PDB entry 7XK3 | electron microscopy, 3.10 A resolution | chains B and C of the 6 polymer chains in the assembly

== Chain B ==
Molecule: Na(+)-translocating NADH-quinone reductase subunit B
Source organism: Vibrio cholerae O395
Notes: EC 7.2.1.1
Reference sequence: A5F5X0 (NQRB_VIBC3); numbering as in UniProt (aligned over 1-415)
Amino-acid sequence (415 residues; numbered 1 to 415; the number before each row is that of its first residue):
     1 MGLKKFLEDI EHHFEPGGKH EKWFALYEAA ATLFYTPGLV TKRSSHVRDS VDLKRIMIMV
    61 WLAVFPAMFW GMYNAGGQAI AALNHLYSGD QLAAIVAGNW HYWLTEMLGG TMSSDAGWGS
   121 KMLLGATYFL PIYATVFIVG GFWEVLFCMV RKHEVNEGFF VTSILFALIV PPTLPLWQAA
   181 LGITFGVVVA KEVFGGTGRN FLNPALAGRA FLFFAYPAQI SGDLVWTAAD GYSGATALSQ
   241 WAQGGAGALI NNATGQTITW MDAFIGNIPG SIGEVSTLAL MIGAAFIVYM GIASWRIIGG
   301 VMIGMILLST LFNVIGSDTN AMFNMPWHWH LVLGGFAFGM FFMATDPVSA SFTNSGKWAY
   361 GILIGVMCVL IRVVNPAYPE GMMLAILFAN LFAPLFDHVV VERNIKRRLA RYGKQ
Disordered / not traced: 1-26, 414-415
Curated features (UniProtKB/Swiss-Prot):
  - modified residue: Thr236 (FMN phosphoryl threonine)
  - mutagenesis: Phe185 (F185A: Decreases riboflavin content), Trp226 (W226L: Decreases riboflavin content)
Covalent attachments: flavin mononucleotide (FMN) linked to Thr236
Residues lining bound ligands:
  - FMN (flavin mononucleotide), molecule 1: Ile169, Leu206, Arg209, Phe213, Trp226, Ala237, Leu238, Ser239, Gly270, Ser271, Glu274, Gly334, Gly335, Phe338, Gly339, Met343, Pro379, Glu380, Gly381, Met382, Met383, Leu384
  - FMN, molecule 2: Phe213, Phe214, Pro217, Ser221, Gly222, Asp223, Ala377, Tyr378, Pro379
  - riboflavin (RBF): Ile56, Met57, Val60, Gly158, Val161, Thr162, Leu165, Lys191, Gly196, Thr197, Gly198, Asn200, Asn203, Pro204, Ala205, Ile292, Ala293, Phe342, Met343, Thr345, Asp346, Pro347, Val348, Ser349
From the paper describing this entry:
  - binding site for riboflavin: Thr162, Asn200, Asn203, Asp346
  - conformationally variable residues (loop rearrangement): Gly266 to Ser276
  - mutagenesis - E157A: decreased catalytic activity

== Chain C ==
Molecule: Na(+)-translocating NADH-quinone reductase subunit C
Source organism: Vibrio cholerae O395
Notes: EC 7.2.1.1
Reference sequence: A5F5Y7 (NQRC_VIBC3); residues 1-257 here = UniProt positions 1-257
Amino-acid sequence (257 residues; numbered 1 to 257; the number before each row is that of its first residue):
     1 MASNNDSIKK TLFVVIALSL VCSIIVSAAA VGLRDKQKEN AALDKQSKIL QVAGIEAKGS
    61 KQIVELFNKS IEPRLVDFNT GDFVEGDAAN YDQRKAAKEA SESIKLTAEQ DKAKIQRRAN
   121 VGVVYLVKDG DKTSKVILPV HGNGLWSMMY AFVAVETDGN TVSGLTYYEQ GETPGLGGEV
   181 ENPAWRAQWV GKKLFDENHK PAIKIVKGGA PQGSEHGVDG LSGATLTSNG VQNTFDFWLG
   241 DMGFGPFLTK VRDGGLN
Disordered / not traced: 1-5, 257
Curated features (UniProtKB/Swiss-Prot):
  - modified residue: Thr225 (FMN phosphoryl threonine)
  - mutagenesis: His216 (H216L: Decrease in FMN binding), Thr225 (T225L: Loss of FMN binding)
Covalent attachments: flavin mononucleotide (FMN) linked to Thr225
Residues lining bound ligands: FMN (flavin mononucleotide): Leu145, Trp146, Glu172, Thr173, Leu176, Gly177, Lys207, Gly223, Ala224, Leu226, Thr227
From the paper describing this entry:
  - binding site for flavin mononucleotide: Leu145, Trp146, Thr173, Leu176, Thr225

== How chain B and chain C interact ==
Residue-residue contacts - 9 pairs, chain B then chain C:
  Pro217(B) - Leu176(C)
  Ala218(B) - Leu176(C)  hydrophobic
  Asp223(B) - Lys207(C)  salt bridge
  Leu224(B) - Ser222(C)
  Pro376(B) - Leu145(C)  hydrophobic
  Pro376(B) - Leu226(C)
  Ala377(B) - Leu145(C)  hydrophobic
  Ala377(B) - Trp146(C)  hydrophobic
  Tyr378(B) - Trp146(C)
Interface residues without a listed pair, chain B (9 interface residues in all): Ser221, Ser233

== In short ==
The interface between chain B and chain C involves 9 residues on one side and 6 on the other, with 1 salt
bridge. The salt-bridged pair is Asp223(B)-Lys207(C). The paper reports a binding site for flavin
mononucleotide at Leu145(C), Trp146(C) and Thr173(C) among others; E157A of chain B reduces catalytic
activity.
Chain B is Na(+)-translocating NADH-quinone reductase subunit B and chain C is Na(+)-translocating
NADH-quinone reductase subunit C, both from Vibrio cholerae O395; the structure, Cryo-EM structure of
Na+-pumping NADH-ubiquinone oxidoreductase from Vibrio cholerae, state 1, was determined by electron
microscopy (same publication as 7XK4, 7XK5, 7XK6 and 7XK7).
